3KK1 - chains A and T of the 4 polymer chains in the assembly; structure by X-ray diffraction, 2.70 A resolution.

[Chain A]
Name: Reverse transcriptase p66 subunit
From: Human immunodeficiency virus type 1
Notes: EC 2.7.7.49
UniProt: P04585 (POL_HV1H2); residues 1-560 here correspond to UniProt positions 588-1147 (UniProt number = residue number + 587)
Chain sequence (560 residues; each row starts with the number of its first residue):
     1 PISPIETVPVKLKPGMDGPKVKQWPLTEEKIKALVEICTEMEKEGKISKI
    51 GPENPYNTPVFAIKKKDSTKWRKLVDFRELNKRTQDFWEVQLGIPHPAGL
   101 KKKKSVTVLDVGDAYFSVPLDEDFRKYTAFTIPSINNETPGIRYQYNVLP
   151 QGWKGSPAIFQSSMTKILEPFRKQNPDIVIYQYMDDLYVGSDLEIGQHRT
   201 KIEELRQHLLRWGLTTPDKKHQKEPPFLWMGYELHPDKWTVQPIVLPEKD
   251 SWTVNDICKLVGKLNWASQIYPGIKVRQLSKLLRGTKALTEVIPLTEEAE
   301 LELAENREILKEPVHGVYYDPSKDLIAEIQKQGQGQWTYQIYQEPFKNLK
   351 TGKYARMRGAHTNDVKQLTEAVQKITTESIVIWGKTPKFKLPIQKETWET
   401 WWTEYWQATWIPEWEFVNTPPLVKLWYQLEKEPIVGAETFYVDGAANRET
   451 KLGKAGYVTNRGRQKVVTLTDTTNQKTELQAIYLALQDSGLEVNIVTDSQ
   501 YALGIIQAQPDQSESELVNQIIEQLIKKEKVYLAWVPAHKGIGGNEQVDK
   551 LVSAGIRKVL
Not modelled in the structure: 556-560
Differences from the reference sequence: engineered mutation Cys258 (Gln845 in P04585), Ser280 (Cys867 in P04585)
Bound ions: Mg2+ site 1: Asp110, Val111, Asp185 (together with 914); Mg2+ site 2: Asp443, Glu478, Asp498
Small-molecule neighbours: 914 ([(2R,5R)-5-(6-aminopurin-9-yl)-4-fluoro-2,5-dihydrofuran-2-yl]oxymethyl-[hydroxy(phosphonooxy)phosphoryl]oxy-phosphinic acid): Ile63, Lys65, Lys70, Arg72, Leu74, Asp110, Val111, Gly112, Asp113, Ala114, Tyr115, Gln151, Met184, Asp185, Lys219
Swiss-Prot annotation at these positions:
  - region: Phe227 to His235 (RT 'primer grip')
  - motif: Trp398 to Trp414 (Tryptophan repeat motif)
  - binding site (Mg(2+)): Asp110, Asp185, Asp186, Asp443, Glu478, Asp498, Asp549
  - site: Trp401 (Essential for RT p66/p51 heterodimerization), Trp414 (Essential for RT p66/p51 heterodimerization), Phe440, Tyr441 (Cleavage), Leu560 (Cleavage)

[Chain T]
Molecule: 27-nt DNA strand
Sequence (27 nucleotides; numbered 701 to 727; the number before each row is that of its first residue):
   701 ATGGTGGGCGCCCGAACAGGGACTGTG
Not modelled in the structure: 701, 726-727

[Chain A / chain T interface]
Pairs across the interface (50; chain A residue first):
  Trp24(A) - DG704(T)  base contact
  Pro25(A) - DG703(T)  hydrogen bond to the base
  Thr27(A) - DG703(T)  hydrogen bond to the base
  Lys30(A) - DG703(T)  hydrogen bond to the base
  Lys30(A) - DG704(T)  hydrogen bond to the base
  Phe61(A) - DG704(T)  stacking on the base
  Phe61(A) - DT705(T)  base contact
  Ile63(A) - DT705(T)  base contact
  Leu74(A) - DT705(T)  base contact
  Val75(A) - DT705(T)  sugar contact
  Asp76(A) - DT705(T)  sugar contact
  Arg78(A) - DG704(T)  hydrogen bond to the phosphate
  Arg78(A) - DT705(T)  salt bridge to the phosphate
  Arg78(A) - DG706(T)  phosphate contact
  Asn81(A) - DG706(T)  sugar contact
  Glu89(A) - DG707(T)  phosphate contact
  Glu89(A) - DG708(T)  phosphate contact
  Gln91(A) - DG708(T)  sugar contact
  Leu92(A) - DC709(T)  sugar contact
  Gly93(A) - DC709(T)  sugar contact
  Ile94(A) - DG708(T)  base contact
  Ile94(A) - DC709(T)  sugar contact
  Tyr115(A) - DG706(T)  base contact
  Gln151(A) - DT705(T)  base contact
  Gly152(A) - DT705(T)  base contact
  Gly152(A) - DG706(T)  sugar contact
  Trp153(A) - DG706(T)  sugar contact
  Lys154(A) - DG706(T)  phosphate contact
  Lys154(A) - DG707(T)  phosphate contact
  Pro157(A) - DG706(T)  base contact
  Pro157(A) - DG707(T)  sugar contact
  Tyr183(A) - DG707(T)  hydrogen bond to the base
  Tyr183(A) - DG708(T)  base contact
  Met184(A) - DG706(T)  base contact
  Asn265(A) - DC711(T)  sugar contact
  Ser280(A) - DC712(T)  phosphate contact
  Ser280(A) - DC713(T)  phosphate contact
  Leu283(A) - DC713(T)  sugar contact
  Arg284(A) - DC713(T)  salt bridge to the phosphate
  Arg284(A) - DG714(T)  salt bridge to the phosphate
  Lys353(A) - DC711(T)  hydrogen bond to the phosphate
  Lys353(A) - DC712(T)  salt bridge to the phosphate
  Ala355(A) - DC712(T)  phosphate contact
  Arg356(A) - DC712(T)  phosphate contact
  Lys374(A) - DC711(T)  salt bridge to the phosphate
  Arg448(A) - DC723(T)  phosphate contact
  Arg448(A) - DT724(T)  sugar contact
  Gln500(A) - DG721(T)  phosphate contact
  Gln500(A) - DA722(T)  phosphate contact
  His539(A) - DC723(T)  salt bridge to the phosphate
Other interface residues (no listed pair), chain A (40 interface residues in all): Leu26, Ala62, Lys281, Gly285, Asn474
Other interface residues (no listed pair), chain T (16 interface residues in all): DT702

[In short]
Chain A and chain T form an interface of 40 and 16 residues respectively, with 7 hydrogen bonds, 6 salt
bridges and 1 aromatic stacking contact. Polar pairs include Pro25(A)-DG703(T), Thr27(A)-DG703(T) and
Lys30(A)-DG703(T). Chain A binds compound 914.
Here chain A is Reverse transcriptase p66 subunit (Human immunodeficiency virus type 1) and chain T is a 27-nt
DNA strand. Entry 3KK1 (HIV-1 reverse transcriptase-DNA complex with nuceotide inhibitor GS-9148-diphosphate
bound in nucleotide site) was determined by X-ray diffraction (same publication as 3KJV, 3KK2 and 3KK3).
